8DW1 - chains A and D of the 3 polymer chains in the assembly; structure by X-ray diffraction, 1.85 A resolution.

Chain A:
Name: reverse transcriptase
Organism: Moloney murine leukemia virus
Notes: fragment: N-terminal fragment
UniProtKB: Q8UN00 (Q8UN00_MLVMO); residues 24-278 here correspond to UniProt positions 683-937 (UniProt number = residue number + 659)
Amino-acid sequence (266 residues; numbered 20 to 285; the number before each row is that of its first residue):
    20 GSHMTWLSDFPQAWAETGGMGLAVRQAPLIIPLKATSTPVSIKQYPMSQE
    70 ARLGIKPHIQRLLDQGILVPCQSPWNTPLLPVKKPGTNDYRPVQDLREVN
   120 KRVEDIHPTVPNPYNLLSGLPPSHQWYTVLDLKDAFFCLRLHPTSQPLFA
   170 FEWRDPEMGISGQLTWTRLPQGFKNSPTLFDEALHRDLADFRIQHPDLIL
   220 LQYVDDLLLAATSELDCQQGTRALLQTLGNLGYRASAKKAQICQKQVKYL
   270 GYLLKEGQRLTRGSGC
Disordered / not traced: 20-23, 102-108, 174-179, 279-285
Differences from the reference sequence: expression tag (20-23, 279-285); conflict Asn249 (Asp908 in Q8UN00)

Chain D:
Molecule: 8-nt DNA strand
Sequence (8 nucleotides; numbered 1 to 8; the number before each row is that of its first residue):
     1 CTTAGTTA

How chain A and chain D interact:
Contacting residue pairs (7):
  Tyr64(A) - DC1(D)  sugar contact
  Tyr64(A) - DT2(D)  sugar contact
  Leu99(A) - DC1(D)  base contact
  Pro100(A) - DC1(D)  sugar contact
  Arg116(A) - DT2(D)  hydrogen bond to the base
  Arg116(A) - DT3(D)  hydrogen bond to the sugar
  Lys120(A) - DA4(D)  salt bridge to the phosphate
Also at the interface, not in a pair above, chain A (6 interface residues in all): Val101

Overview:
6 residues of chain A face 4 of chain D across their interface; the contacts include 2 hydrogen bonds and 1
salt bridge. Polar contacts include Arg116(A)-DT2(D), Arg116(A)-DT3(D) and Lys120(A)-DA4(D).
Here chain A is reverse transcriptase (Moloney murine leukemia virus) and chain D is an 8-nt DNA strand. Entry
8DW1 (Crystal structure of a host-guest complex with 5'-CTTAGTTATAACTAAG-3') was determined by X-ray
diffraction together with 8DW8 and 8DWM from the same study.
